6N9V - chains F and T of the 9 polymer chains in the assembly; structure by electron microscopy, 4.00 A resolution.

== Chain F ==
Name: DNA primase/helicase
Organism: Enterobacteria phage T7
Notes: EC 2.7.7.-, 3.6.4.12
UniProtKB: P03692 (PRIM_BPT7); residues 1-566 here = UniProt positions 1-566
Chain sequence (566 residues; each row starts with the number of its first residue):
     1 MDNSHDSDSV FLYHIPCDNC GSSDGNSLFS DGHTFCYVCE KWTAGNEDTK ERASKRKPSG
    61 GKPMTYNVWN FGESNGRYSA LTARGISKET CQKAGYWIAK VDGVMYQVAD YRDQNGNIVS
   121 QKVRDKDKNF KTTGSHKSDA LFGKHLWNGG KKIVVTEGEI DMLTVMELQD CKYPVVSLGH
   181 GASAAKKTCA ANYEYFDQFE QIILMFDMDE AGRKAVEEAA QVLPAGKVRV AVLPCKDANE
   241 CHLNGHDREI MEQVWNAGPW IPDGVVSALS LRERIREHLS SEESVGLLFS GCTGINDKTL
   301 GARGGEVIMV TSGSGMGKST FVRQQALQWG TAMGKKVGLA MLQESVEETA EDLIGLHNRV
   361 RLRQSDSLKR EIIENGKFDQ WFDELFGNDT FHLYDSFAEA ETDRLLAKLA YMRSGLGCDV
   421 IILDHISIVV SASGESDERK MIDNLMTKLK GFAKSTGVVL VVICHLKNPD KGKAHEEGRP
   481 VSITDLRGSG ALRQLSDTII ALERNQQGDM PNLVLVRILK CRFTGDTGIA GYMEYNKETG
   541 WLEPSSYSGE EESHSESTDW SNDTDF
Unresolved in the structure: 1-64, 281-284, 293, 374-376, 396-403, 430-438, 546-566
Disulfide bonds: Cys-235/Cys-241
Differences from the reference sequence: engineered mutation Gln-343 (Glu in P03692)
Metal / ion sites: Mg2+: Ser-319, Gln-343 (together with dTTP)
Small-molecule neighbours: dTTP (TTP): Gly-313, Ser-314, Gly-315, Met-316, Gly-317, Lys-318, Ser-319, Thr-320, Gln-343, His-465, Arg-504, Pro-511, Asn-512, Val-514, Tyr-535, Lys-537
Curated features (UniProtKB/Swiss-Prot):
  - zinc finger: Cys-17 to Cys-39 (C4-like)
  - region: Glu-550 to Phe-566 (Binding to viral DNA polymerase)
  - binding site (Zn(2+)): Cys-17, Cys-20, Cys-36, Cys-39
  - binding site (Mg(2+)): Glu-157, Asp-207, Asp-237
  - binding site (ATP): Ser-312 to Ser-319
  - site (dTTP/dATP binding): Arg-361, His-465, Arg-504, Arg-522, Tyr-535
Reported in the primary citation:
  - mutagenesis - E343Q: abolished catalytic activity (citing earlier work)
  - specificity-determining residues: His-33 (citing earlier work)

== Chain T ==
Molecule: Template
Sequence (44 nucleotides; numbered 1999 to 2042; the number before each row is that of its first residue):
  1999 TTTTTAGCTG GTCATTTTTT TTTTTTTTTT TTTTTTTTTT TTTT
Unresolved in the structure: 1999-2001, 2014-2027

== How chain F and chain T interact ==
Pairs across the interface - 8 pairs, chain F then chain T:
  Arg-439(F) with DT2029(T), base contact; DT2030(T), phosphate contact
  Lys-467(F) with DT2031(T), salt bridge to the phosphate
  Asn-468(F) with DT2032(T), phosphate contact
  Leu-486(F) with DT2031(T), phosphate contact
  Gly-488(F) with DT2031(T), phosphate contact
  Ser-489(F) with DT2030(T), hydrogen bond to the phosphate; DT2031(T), phosphate contact
Also at the interface, not in a pair above, chain F (8 interface residues in all): Arg-487, Gly-490

== Summary ==
8 residues of chain F and 4 residues of chain T are in contact, with 1 hydrogen bond and 1 salt bridge. Among
the polar pairs are Ser-489(F)/DT2030(T) and Lys-467(F)/DT2031(T). Ligands of chain F: dTTP. From the paper:
E343Q of chain F abolishes catalytic activity; the specificity determinant His-33(F).
Chain F is DNA primase/helicase (Enterobacteria phage T7) and chain T is Template; the structure, Structure of
bacteriophage T7 lagging-strand DNA polymerase (D5A/E7A) and gp4 (helicase/primase) bound to DNA including
RNA/DNA ..., was determined by electron microscopy, deposited together with 6N7I, 6N7N, 6N7S, 6N7T, 6N7V, 6N7W
and 3 further entries.
